PDB entry 5OMF | X-ray diffraction, 2.09 A resolution | chains A and T of the 3 polymer chains in the assembly

== Chain A ==
Molecule: DNA polymerase
Source organism: Thermococcus kodakarensis (strain ATCC BAA-918 / JCM 12380 / KOD1)
Notes: EC 2.7.7.7, 3.1.-.-
Reference sequence: P77933 (DPOL_THEKO); the construct lacks a stretch of the UniProt sequence, so the offset changes along the chain: 1-406 = UniProt 1-406; 407-491 = UniProt 767-851; 492-774 = UniProt 1389-1671
Amino-acid sequence (774 residues; numbered 1 to 774; the number before each row is that of its first residue):
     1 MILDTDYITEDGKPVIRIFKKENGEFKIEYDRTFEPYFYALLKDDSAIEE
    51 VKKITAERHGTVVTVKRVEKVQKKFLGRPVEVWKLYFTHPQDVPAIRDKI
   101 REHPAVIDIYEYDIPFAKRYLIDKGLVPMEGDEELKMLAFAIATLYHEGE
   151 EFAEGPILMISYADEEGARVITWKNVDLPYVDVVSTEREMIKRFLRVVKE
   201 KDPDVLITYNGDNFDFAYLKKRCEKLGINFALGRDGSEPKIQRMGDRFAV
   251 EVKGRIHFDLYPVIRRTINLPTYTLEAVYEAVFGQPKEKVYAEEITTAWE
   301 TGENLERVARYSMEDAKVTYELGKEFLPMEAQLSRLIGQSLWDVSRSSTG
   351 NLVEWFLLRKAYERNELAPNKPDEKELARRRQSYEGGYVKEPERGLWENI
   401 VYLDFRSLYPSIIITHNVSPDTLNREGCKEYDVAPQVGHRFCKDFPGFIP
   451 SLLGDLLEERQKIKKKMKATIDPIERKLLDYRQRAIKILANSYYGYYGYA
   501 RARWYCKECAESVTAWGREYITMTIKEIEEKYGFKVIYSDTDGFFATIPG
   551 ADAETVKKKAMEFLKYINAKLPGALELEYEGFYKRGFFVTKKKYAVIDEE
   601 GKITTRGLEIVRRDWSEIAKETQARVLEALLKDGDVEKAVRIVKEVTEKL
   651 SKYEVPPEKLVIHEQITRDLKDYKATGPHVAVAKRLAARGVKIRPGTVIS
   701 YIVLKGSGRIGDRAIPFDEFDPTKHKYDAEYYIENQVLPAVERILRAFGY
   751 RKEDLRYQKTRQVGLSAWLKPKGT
Not modelled in the structure: 757-774
Construct notes: engineered mutation Ala141 (Asp in P77933), Ala143 (Glu in P77933)
Disulfide bonds: Cys428-Cys442, Cys506-Cys509
Bound ions: Mn2+ site 1: Asp404, Glu580 (together with 2'-deoxyadenosine 5'-triphosphate); Mn2+ site 2: Asp404, Phe405, Asp542 (together with 2'-deoxyadenosine 5'-triphosphate); Mg2+: Asp404, Asp542 (together with 2'-deoxyadenosine 5'-triphosphate)
Residues lining bound ligands: 2'-deoxyadenosine 5'-triphosphate (DTP): Asp404, Phe405, Arg406, Ser407, Leu408, Tyr409, Pro410, Arg460, Lys464, Lys487, Ile488, Asn491, Tyr494, Thr541, Asp542, Glu578, Glu580
What the authors report for this chain:
  - binding site for 2'-deoxyadenosine 5'-triphosphate: Tyr409, Arg460, Gln461, Lys464, Gln483, Lys487, Asn491
  - Mg2+ coordination: Asp404, Asp542
  - Mn2+ coordination: Asp404, Phe405, Asp542, Glu580
  - Mn2+ coordination through a water molecule: Glu578
  - catalytic residues: Asp404, Asp542
  - binding site for the 16-nt DNA strand: Arg606, Arg613
  - conformationally variable residues (domain motion): Asp472

== Chain T ==
Molecule: 16-nt DNA strand
Sequence (16 nucleotides; row label = number of the first residue in the row):
     1 AACTGTGGCCGTGGTC
Not modelled in the structure: 1-2

== How chain A and chain T interact ==
Contacting residue pairs (45):
  Ser348(A) - DT4(T)  hydrogen bond to the phosphate
  Thr349(A) - DT4(T)  hydrogen bond to the phosphate
  Gly350(A) - DT4(T)  hydrogen bond to the phosphate
  Ser383(A) - DT6(T)  hydrogen bond to the phosphate
  Tyr384(A) - DG5(T)  sugar contact
  Tyr384(A) - DT6(T)  phosphate contact
  Glu385(A) - DT6(T)  phosphate contact
  Glu385(A) - DG7(T)  phosphate contact
  Gly386(A) - DT6(T)  hydrogen bond to the phosphate
  Gly386(A) - DG7(T)  hydrogen bond to the phosphate
  Gly387(A) - DG7(T)  sugar contact
  Val389(A) - DG7(T)  phosphate contact
  Val389(A) - DG8(T)  phosphate contact
  Ile488(A) - DT4(T)  base contact
  Asn491(A) - DT4(T)  base contact
  Ser492(A) - DT4(T)  base contact
  Tyr494(A) - DG5(T)  sugar contact
  Gly495(A) - DT4(T)  base contact
  Gly495(A) - DG5(T)  sugar contact
  Tyr496(A) - DT4(T)  sugar contact
  Gly498(A) - DG5(T)  sugar contact
  Tyr499(A) - DC3(T)  base contact
  Tyr499(A) - DT4(T)  phosphate contact
  Tyr499(A) - DG5(T)  phosphate contact
  Arg501(A) - DC3(T)  base contact
  Thr590(A) - DC9(T)  sugar contact
  Lys591(A) - DG8(T)  salt bridge to the phosphate
  Lys591(A) - DC9(T)  sugar contact
  Lys592(A) - DG7(T)  base contact
  Lys592(A) - DG8(T)  sugar contact
  Lys593(A) - DC9(T)  hydrogen bond to the phosphate
  Lys593(A) - DC10(T)  salt bridge to the phosphate
  Trp615(A) - DG11(T)  sugar contact
  Thr676(A) - DG13(T)  sugar contact
  Pro678(A) - DT12(T)  phosphate contact
  Pro678(A) - DG13(T)  phosphate contact
  Arg709(A) - DG13(T)  phosphate contact
  Arg709(A) - DG14(T)  salt bridge to the phosphate
  Ile710(A) - DG13(T)  hydrogen bond to the phosphate
  Gly711(A) - DG13(T)  hydrogen bond to the phosphate
  Tyr731(A) - DT12(T)  hydrogen bond to the phosphate
  Asn735(A) - DT12(T)  hydrogen bond to the phosphate
  Pro739(A) - DG11(T)  phosphate contact
  Arg743(A) - DC10(T)  salt bridge to the phosphate
  Arg743(A) - DG11(T)  salt bridge to the phosphate
Interface residues without a listed pair, chain A (34 interface residues in all): Glu609, Arg612

== Summary ==
34 residues of chain A and 12 residues of chain T are in contact, with 11 hydrogen bonds and 5 salt bridges.
Among the polar pairs are Ser348(A)-DT4(T), Thr349(A)-DT4(T) and Gly350(A)-DT4(T). The paper reports catalytic
residues Asp404(A) and Asp542(A); a binding site for 2'-deoxyadenosine 5'-triphosphate at Tyr409(A), Arg460(A)
and Gln461(A) among others.
Chain A is DNA polymerase (Thermococcus kodakarensis (strain ATCC BAA-918 / JCM 12380 / KOD1)) and chain T is
a 16-nt DNA strand; the structure, Closed, ternary structure of KOD DNA polymerase, was determined by X-ray
diffraction together with 5OMQ and 5OMV from the same study.
